Entry 2GGK (X-ray diffraction, 2.30 A resolution); this record covers chains C and D of the 4 polymer chains in the assembly.

== Chain C (and D) ==
Molecule: N-carbamoyl-D-amino acid amidohydrolase
Organism: Agrobacterium tumefaciens
Notes: EC 3.5.1.77; chain D of this document is another copy of the same molecule, construct and numbering; everything in this record applies to it too
UniProtKB: Q44185 (DCAS_AGRTU); numbering as in UniProt (aligned over 1-304)
Amino-acid sequence (304 residues; each row starts with the number of its first residue):
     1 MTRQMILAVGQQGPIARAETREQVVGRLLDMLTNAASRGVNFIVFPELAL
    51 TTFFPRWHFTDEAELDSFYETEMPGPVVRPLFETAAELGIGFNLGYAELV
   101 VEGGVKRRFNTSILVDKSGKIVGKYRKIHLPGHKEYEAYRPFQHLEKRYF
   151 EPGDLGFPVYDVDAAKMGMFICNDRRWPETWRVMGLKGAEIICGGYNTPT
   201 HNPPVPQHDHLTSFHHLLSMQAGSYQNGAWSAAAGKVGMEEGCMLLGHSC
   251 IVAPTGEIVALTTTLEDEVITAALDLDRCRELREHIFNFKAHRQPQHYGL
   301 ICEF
Unresolved in the structure: 1-2
Sequence notes: engineered mutation Cys-302 (Ala in Q44185)
Swiss-Prot annotation at these positions:
  - active site: Glu-47, Lys-127, Cys-172
  - mutagenesis: His-129 (H129A/N/R: No activity), His-144 (H144A: 5% activity of wild-type), His-215 (H215A: 17% activity of wild-type)
Reported in the primary citation:
  - mutagenesis - P295C/F304C, A302C (2.5-fold): increased stability
  - mutagenesis - A302C (3.3-fold): increased catalytic activity on at 65 8C
  - mutagenesis - P295C/F304C: increased catalytic activity on from 55 8C to 70 8C
  - mutagenesis - P178C: unchanged stability
  - catalytic residues: Glu-47, Lys-127, Cys-172 (citing earlier work)

== How chain C and chain D interact ==
Pairs across the interface - 114 pairs, chain C then chain D:
  Ile-128(C) with Gln-294(D); His-297(D)
  His-129(C) with His-292(D); Tyr-298(D), hydrogen bond
  Leu-130(C) with His-292(D)
  Gly-132(C) with His-292(D)
  Lys-147(C) with Ala-291(D), hydrogen bond (side chain-backbone); His-292(D)
  Gly-153(C) with His-297(D), hydrogen bond (backbone-side chain)
  Gly-156(C) with His-297(D)
  Phe-157(C) with His-297(D)
  Arg-176(C) with Tyr-225(D), hydrogen bond; Gln-226(D); Ile-286(D); Phe-287(D)
  Trp-177(C) with Arg-182(D); Ile-286(D); Phe-287(D), hydrophobic; His-292(D); Arg-293(D)
  Pro-178(C) with Pro-178(D), hydrophobic; Arg-182(D); Gln-226(D)
  Glu-179(C) with Arg-182(D), salt bridge; Arg-293(D), salt bridge; Tyr-298(D); Ile-301(D)
  Arg-182(C) with Trp-177(D); Pro-178(D); Glu-179(D), salt bridge; Ile-301(D)
  Val-183(C) with His-297(D); Leu-300(D); Ile-301(D), hydrophobic
  Leu-186(C) with Leu-300(D); Ile-301(D), hydrophobic
  Lys-187(C) with Leu-300(D)
  Val-205(C) with Glu-281(D); His-285(D)
  Gln-207(C) with Glu-281(D), hydrogen bond
  His-208(C) with Thr-255(D); Glu-281(D), salt bridge; Leu-282(D)
  Leu-211(C) with Glu-257(D)
  Phe-214(C) with Gln-221(D); Thr-255(D); Gly-256(D)
  His-215(C) with Tyr-225(D); Thr-255(D)
  Leu-218(C) with Leu-218(D), hydrophobic; Gln-221(D); Ala-222(D); Tyr-225(D), hydrophobic
  Ser-219(C) with Tyr-225(D)
  Gln-221(C) with Phe-214(D); Leu-218(D)
  Ala-222(C) with Leu-218(D); Ala-222(D), hydrophobic
  Tyr-225(C) with Arg-176(D), hydrogen bond; His-215(D); Leu-218(D), hydrophobic; Ser-219(D)
  Gln-226(C) with Pro-178(D)
  Thr-255(C) with His-208(D); Phe-214(D); His-215(D), hydrogen bond (backbone-side chain)
  Gly-256(C) with Phe-214(D)
  Glu-257(C) with Leu-211(D)
  Glu-281(C) with Val-205(D); Gln-207(D), hydrogen bond; His-208(D), salt bridge
  Leu-282(C) with His-208(D)
  His-285(C) with Val-205(D)
  Ile-286(C) with Arg-176(D); Trp-177(D)
  Phe-287(C) with Arg-176(D); Trp-177(D), hydrophobic
  Ala-291(C) with Lys-147(D), hydrogen bond (backbone-side chain)
  His-292(C) with His-129(D); Leu-130(D); Lys-147(D); Trp-177(D)
  Arg-293(C) with Trp-177(D); Glu-179(D), salt bridge; Ile-301(D), hydrogen bond (side chain-backbone)
  Gln-294(C) with Ile-128(D); Pro-152(D)
  Pro-295(C) with Ile-301(D); Cys-302(D); Glu-303(D); Phe-304(D), hydrophobic
  Gln-296(C) with Phe-304(D)
  His-297(C) with Phe-157(D)
  Tyr-298(C) with His-129(D), hydrogen bond; Glu-179(D); Ile-301(D); Cys-302(D), hydrogen bond (backbone-side chain)
  Gly-299(C) with Cys-302(D)
  Leu-300(C) with Val-183(D); Leu-186(D); Lys-187(D)
  Ile-301(C) with Glu-179(D); Arg-182(D); Val-183(D), hydrophobic; Leu-186(D), hydrophobic; Arg-293(D), hydrogen bond (backbone-side chain); Tyr-298(D)
  Cys-302(C) with Pro-295(D); Tyr-298(D), hydrogen bond (side chain-backbone); Gly-299(D); Cys-302(D), disulfide
  Glu-303(C) with Pro-295(D)
  Phe-304(C) with Pro-295(D), hydrophobic; Gln-296(D)
Interface residues without a listed pair, chain C (56 interface residues in all): Pro-131, Pro-152, Asn-173, Pro-204, His-210, Phe-289
Interface residues without a listed pair, chain D (55 interface residues in all): Gly-132, Gly-153, Asn-173, Pro-204, His-210, Asn-288, Phe-289
Cross-chain cystine bridges: Cys-302(C)/Cys-302(D)

== Overview ==
Chain C and chain D form an interface of 56 and 55 residues respectively; the contacts include 1 disulfide
bond, 14 hydrogen bonds and 6 salt bridges. Polar contacts include Glu-179(C)/Arg-182(D),
Glu-179(C)/Arg-293(D) and His-208(C)/Glu-281(D). From the paper: catalytic residues Glu-47(C), Lys-127(C) and
Cys-172(C); P295C/F304C and A302C of chain C increase stability.
Both chains are N-carbamoyl-D-amino acid amidohydrolase (Agrobacterium tumefaciens). Entry 2GGK (The mutant
A302C of Agrobacterium radiobacter N-carbamoyl-D-amino-acid amidohydrolase) was determined by X-ray
diffraction, deposited together with 2GGG, 2GGH, 2GGI, 2GGJ and 2GGL.
